PDB entry 7DAS | electron microscopy, 3.64 A resolution | chains A and B of the 3 polymer chains in the assembly

# Chain A (and B)
Molecule: Toll-like receptor 3
Source organism: Mus musculus
Notes: chain B of this document is another copy of the same molecule, construct and numbering; everything in this record applies to it too
Reference sequence: Q99MB1 (TLR3_MOUSE); residue numbers follow UniProt; this construct covers 28-698
Amino-acid sequence (684 residues; row label = number of the first residue in the row):
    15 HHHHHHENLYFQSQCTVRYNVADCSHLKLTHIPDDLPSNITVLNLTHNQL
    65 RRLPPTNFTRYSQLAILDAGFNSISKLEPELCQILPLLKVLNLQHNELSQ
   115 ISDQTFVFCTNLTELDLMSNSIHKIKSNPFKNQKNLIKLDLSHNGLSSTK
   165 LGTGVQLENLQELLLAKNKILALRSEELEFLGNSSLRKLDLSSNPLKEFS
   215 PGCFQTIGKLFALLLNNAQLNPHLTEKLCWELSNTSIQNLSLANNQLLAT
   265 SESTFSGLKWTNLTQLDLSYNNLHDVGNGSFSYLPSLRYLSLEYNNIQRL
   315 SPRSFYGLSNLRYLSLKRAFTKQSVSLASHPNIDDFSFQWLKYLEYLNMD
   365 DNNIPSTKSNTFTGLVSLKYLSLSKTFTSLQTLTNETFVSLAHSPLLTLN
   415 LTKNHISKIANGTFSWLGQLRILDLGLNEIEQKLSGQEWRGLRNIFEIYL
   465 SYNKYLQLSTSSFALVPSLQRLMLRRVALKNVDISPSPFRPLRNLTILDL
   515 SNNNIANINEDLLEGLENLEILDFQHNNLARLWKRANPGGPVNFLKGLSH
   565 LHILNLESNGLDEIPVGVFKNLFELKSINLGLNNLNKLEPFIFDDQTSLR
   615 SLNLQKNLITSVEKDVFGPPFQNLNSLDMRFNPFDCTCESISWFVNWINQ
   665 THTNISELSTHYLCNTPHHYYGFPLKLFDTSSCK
Not modelled in the structure: 15-21, 339-341 (chain B: 15-23, 339-341, 698)
Disulfide bonds: Cys29-Cys38, Cys96-Cys123, Cys650-Cys678, Cys652-Cys697
Sequence notes: expression tag (15-27)
UniProt features mapped onto this chain:
  - glycosylation (N-linked (GlcNAc...) asparagine): Asn53, Asn58, Asn71, Asn125, Asn197, Asn248, Asn253, Asn276, Asn292, Asn399, Asn414, Asn425, Asn508, Asn663, Asn668

# Chain A / chain B interface
Contacting residue pairs (8):
  Ser673(A) with Tyr685(B), hydrogen bond (side chain-backbone); Gly686(B)
  Thr674(A) with Leu677(B)
  Gly686(A) with Pro688(B)
  Phe687(A) with Leu691(B), hydrophobic
  Pro688(A) with Pro688(B); Leu691(B)
  Leu691(A) with Phe687(B), hydrophobic
Interface residues without a listed pair, chain A (9 interface residues in all): Leu622, Leu677, Tyr685
Interface residues without a listed pair, chain B (10 interface residues in all): Tyr24, Ser673, Thr674, Lys690

# Summary
Chain A and chain B form an interface of 9 and 10 residues respectively; the contacts include 1 hydrogen bond.
The hydrogen-bonded pair is Ser673(A)-Tyr685(B).
Both chains are Toll-like receptor 3 (Mus musculus). Entry 7DAS (Mouse Toll-like receptor 3 ectodomain in
complex with lncRNA Rmrp in lapped form) was determined by electron microscopy (same publication as 7DA7).
